PDB entry 7VLK | electron microscopy, 2.27 A resolution | chains F and H of the 12 polymer chains in the assembly

[Chain F]
Protein: Translation initiation factor eIF-2B subunit gamma
Organism: Homo sapiens
Reference sequence: Q9NR50 (EI2BG_HUMAN); numbering as in UniProt (aligned over 1-452)
Amino-acid sequence (452 residues; numbered 1 to 452; the number before each row is that of its first residue):
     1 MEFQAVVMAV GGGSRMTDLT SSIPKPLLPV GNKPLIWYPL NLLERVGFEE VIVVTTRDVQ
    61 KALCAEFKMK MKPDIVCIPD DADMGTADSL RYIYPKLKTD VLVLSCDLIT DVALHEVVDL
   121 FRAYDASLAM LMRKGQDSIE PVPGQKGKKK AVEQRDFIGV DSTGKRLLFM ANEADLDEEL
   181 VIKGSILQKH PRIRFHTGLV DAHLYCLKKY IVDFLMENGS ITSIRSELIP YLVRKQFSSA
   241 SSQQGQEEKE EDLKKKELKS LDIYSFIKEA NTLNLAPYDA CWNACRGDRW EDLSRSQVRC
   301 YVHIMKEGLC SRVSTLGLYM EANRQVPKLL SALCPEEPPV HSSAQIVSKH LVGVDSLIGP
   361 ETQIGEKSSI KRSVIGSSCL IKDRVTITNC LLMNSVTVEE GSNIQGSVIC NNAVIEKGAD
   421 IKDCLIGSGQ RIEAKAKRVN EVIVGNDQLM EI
Not modelled in the structure: 11-26, 137-153, 239-258, 296-452
Swiss-Prot annotation at these positions:
  - modified residue: M1 (N-acetylmethionine), S260 (Phosphoserine)

[Chain H]
Protein: Translation initiation factor eIF-2B subunit delta
Organism: Homo sapiens
Reference sequence: Q9UI10 (EI2BD_HUMAN); numbering as in UniProt (aligned over 1-523)
Amino-acid sequence (523 residues; each row starts with the number of its first residue):
     1 MAAVAVAVRE DSGSGMKAEL PPGPGAVGRE MTKEEKLQLR KEKKQQKKKR KEEKGAEPET
    61 GSAVSAAQCQ VGPTRELPES GIQLGTPREK VPAGRSKAEL RAERRAKQEA ERALKQARKG
   121 EQGGPPPKAS PSTAGETPSG VKRLPEYPQV DDLLLRRLVK KPERQQVPTR KDYGSKVSLF
   181 SHLPQYSRQN SLTQFMSIPS SVIHPAMVRL GLQYSQGLVS GSNARCIALL RALQQVIQDY
   241 TTPPNEELSR DLVNKLKPYM SFLTQCRPLS ASMHNAIKFL NKEITSVGSS KREEEAKSEL
   301 RAAIDRYVQE KIVLAAQAIS RFAYQKISNG DVILVYGCSS LVSRILQEAW TEGRRFRVVV
   361 VDSRPWLEGR HTLRSLVHAG VPASYLLIPA ASYVLPEVSK VLLGAHALLA NGSVMSRVGT
   421 AQLALVARAH NVPVLVCCET YKFCERVQTD AFVSNELDDP DDLQCKRGEH VALANWQNHA
   481 SLRLLNLVYD VTPPELVDLV ITELGMIPCS SVPVVLRVKS SDQ
Not modelled in the structure: 1-165, 522-523
Swiss-Prot annotation at these positions:
  - region: R170 to L179 (May bind the chemical integrated stress response (ISR) inhibitor ISRIB)
  - modified residue: A2 (N-acetylalanine), S12 (Phosphoserine), T86 (Phosphothreonine), S130 (Phosphoserine)

[Interface between chain F and chain H]
Contacting residue pairs - 26 pairs, chain F then chain H:
  E2(F) - P199(H)
  E2(F) - S200(H)  hydrogen bond
  E2(F) - P205(H)
  F3(F) - P199(H)
  V46(F) - S197(H)
  V46(F) - I198(H)  hydrogen bond (backbone-backbone)
  G47(F) - I198(H)
  F48(F) - I198(H)  hydrogen bond (backbone-backbone)
  F48(F) - P199(H)
  H115(F) - Q194(H)
  H115(F) - I198(H)
  V118(F) - I198(H)  hydrophobic
  D119(F) - S191(H)
  D119(F) - T193(H)  hydrogen bond
  D119(F) - L212(H)
  F121(F) - R209(H)  hydrogen bond (backbone-side chain)
  R122(F) - T193(H)
  R122(F) - I198(H)
  R122(F) - S200(H)  hydrogen bond
  R122(F) - V208(H)
  R122(F) - R209(H)  hydrogen bond (backbone-side chain)
  R122(F) - L212(H)
  A123(F) - Q213(H)
  A123(F) - Q216(H)
  A123(F) - L218(H)
  D125(F) - R209(H)  salt bridge
Interface residues without a listed pair, chain F (16 interface residues in all): M1, L114, Y124, K208

[In short]
The interface between chain F and chain H involves 16 residues on one side and 14 on the other; the contacts
include 7 hydrogen bonds and 1 salt bridge. Polar contacts include D125(F)-R209(H), E2(F)-S200(H) and
D119(F)-T193(H).
Here chain F is Translation initiation factor eIF-2B subunit gamma and chain H is Translation initiation
factor eIF-2B subunit delta, both from Homo sapiens. Entry 7VLK (eIF2B-SFSV NSs C2-imposed) was determined by
electron microscopy together with 7F64, 7F66 and 7F67 from the same study.
